PDB entry 1YG5 | X-ray diffraction, 2.70 A resolution | chains A and C of the 4 polymer chains in the assembly

== Chain A (and C) ==
Molecule: Hemoglobin alpha chain
From: Homo sapiens
Notes: chain C of this document is another copy of the same molecule, construct and numbering; everything in this record applies to it too
UniProt: P69905 (HBA_HUMAN); numbering as in UniProt (aligned over 1-141)
Chain sequence (141 residues; row label = number of the first residue in the row):
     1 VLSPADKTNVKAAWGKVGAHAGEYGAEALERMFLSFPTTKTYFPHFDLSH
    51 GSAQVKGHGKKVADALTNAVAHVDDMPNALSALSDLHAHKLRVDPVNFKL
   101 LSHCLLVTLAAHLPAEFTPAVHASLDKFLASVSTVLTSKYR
Ion coordination: heme Fe: His87 (together with oxygen molecule)
Small-molecule neighbours: heme / oxygen molecule: Leu29, Met32, Thr39, Tyr42, Phe43, His45, Phe46, His58, Lys61, Val62, Ala65, Leu66, Leu83, Leu86, His87, Leu91, Val93, Asn97, Phe98, Leu101, Val132, Leu136
Swiss-Prot annotation at these positions:
  - site: Lys61 (Not glycated)

== Chain A / chain C interface ==
Pairs across the interface - 7 pairs, chain A then chain C:
  Val1(A) - Arg141(C)  hydrogen bond (backbone-backbone)
  Ala123(A) - Arg141(C)
  Asp126(A) - Arg141(C)  salt bridge
  Lys127(A) - Arg141(C)  hydrogen bond (side chain-backbone)
  Arg141(A) - Val1(C)
  Arg141(A) - Asp126(C)  salt bridge
  Arg141(A) - Lys127(C)
Interface residues without a listed pair, chain C (5 interface residues in all): Ala130

== Summary ==
Chain A and chain C each contribute 5 residues to their interface; the contacts include 2 hydrogen bonds and 2
salt bridges. Polar pairs include Asp126(A)-Arg141(C), Lys127(A)-Arg141(C) and Val1(A)-Arg141(C). Bound to
chain A: heme / oxygen molecule.
Both chains are Hemoglobin alpha chain (Homo sapiens). Entry 1YG5 (T-To-T(High) quaternary transitions in
human hemoglobin: betaW37H OXY (2MM IHP, 20% PEG) (10 test sets)) was determined by X-ray diffraction,
deposited together with 1XXT, 1XY0, 1XZ5, 1XZ7, 1XZU, 1XZV and 45 further entries.
